Entry 4LF5 (X-ray diffraction, 3.75 A resolution); this record covers chains A and L of the 21 polymer chains in the assembly.

# Chain A
Molecule: 16S rRNA
From: Thermus thermophilus
Sequence (1522 nucleotides; numbered 0 to 1544 plus 20 insertion-coded residues; 43 numbers in that range are skipped by the numbering (no residue carries them; nothing is unmodelled there); the number before each row is that of its first residue; a row labelled like 190A-190L holds insertion residues (190A, then the next letters in order); numbering starts at 0):
     0 UUUGUUGGAGAGUUUGAUCCUGGCUCAGGGUGAACGCUGGCGGCGUGCCU
    50 AAGACAUGCAAGUCGUGCGGG
    73 CCGCGGGGUUUU
    88 ACUCCG
    95 UGGUC
   101 AGCGGCGGACGGGUGAGUAACGCGUGGGU
  129A G
   130 ACCUACCCGGAAGAGGGGGACAACCCGGGGAAACUCGGGCUAAUCCCCCA
   180 UGUGGACCCGC
190A-190L CCCUUGGGGUGU
   191 GUCCAAAGGGCUUU
   216 GCCCGCUUCCGGAUGGGCCCGCGUCCCAUCAGCUAGUUGGUGGGGUAAUG
   266 GCCCACCAAGGCGACGACGGGUAGCCGGUCUGAGAGGAUGGCCGGCCACA
   316 GGGGCACUGAGACACGGGCCCCACUCCUACGGGAGGCAGCAGUUAGGAAU
   366 CUUCCGCAAUGGGCGCAAGCCUGACGGAGCGACGCCGCUUGGAGGAAGAA
   416 GCCCUUCGGGGUGUAAACUCCUGAA
   442 CCCGGGACGAAACCCCCGACGA
   474 GGGGACUGACGGUACCGGG
   494 GUAAUAGCGCCGGCCAACUCCGUGCCAGCAGCCGCGGUAAUACGGAGGGC
   544 GCGAGCGUUACCCGGAUUCACUGGGCGUAAAGGGCGUGUAGGCGGCCUGG
   594 GGCGUCCCAUGUGAAAGACCACGGCUCAACCGUGGGGGAGCGUGGGAUAC
   644 GCUCAGGCUAGACGGUGGGAGAGGGUGGUGGAAUUCCCGGAGUAGCGGUG
   694 AAAUGCGCAGAUACCGGGAGGAACGCCGAUGGCGAAGGCAGCCACCUGGU
   744 CCACCCGUGACGCUGAGGCGCGAAAGCGUGGGGAGCAAACCGGAUUAGAU
   794 ACCCGGGUAGUCCACGCCCUAAACGAUGCGCGCUAGGUCUCUGGGUCU
   848 CCUGGGGGCCGAAGCUAACGCGUUAAGCGCGCCGCCUGGGGAGUACGGCC
   898 GCAAGGCUGAAACUCAAAGGAAUUGACGGGGGCCCGCACAAGCGGUGGAG
   948 CAUGUGGUUUAAUUCGAAGXAACGCGAAGAACCUUACCAGGCCUUGACAU
   998 GCUAGG
 1003A G
  1004 AACCCGGGUGAAAGCCUGGGGUGCCCC
1030A-1030D GCGA
  1031 GGGGAGCCCUAGCACAGGUGCUGCAUGGCCGUCGUCAGCUCGUGCCGUGA
  1081 GGUGUUGGGUUAAGUCCCGCAACGAGCGCAACCCCCGCCGUUAGUUGCCA
  1131 GCGGUUCGGCCGGGCACUCUAACGGGACUGCCCGCGAAA
  1171 GCGGGAGGAAGGAGGGGACGACGUCUGGUCAGCAUGGCCCUUACGGCCUG
  1221 GGCGACACACGUGCUACAAUGCCCACUACAAAGCGAUGCCACCCGGCAAC
  1271 GGGGAGCUAAUCGCAAAAAGGUGGGCCCAGUUCGGAUUGGGGUCUGCAAC
  1321 CCGACCCCAUGAAGCCGGAAUCGCUAGUAAUCGCGGAUCAG
 1361A C
  1362 CAUGCCGCGGUGAAUACGUUCCCGGGCCUUGUACACACXGCCXGUXACGC
  1412 CAUGGGAGCGGGCUCUACCCGAAGUCGCCGGG
  1446 AGCCUACGGG
  1459 CAGGCGCCGAGGGUAGGGCCCGUGACUGGGGCGAAGUCGUAACAAGGUAG
  1509 CUGUACCGGAAGGUGCGGCUGGAU
 1532A C
  1533 CA
  1536 CUCCUUUCU
Disordered / not traced: 0-4, 1532A, 1536-1538
Modified residues: PSU (pseudouridine-5'-monophosphate) at position 516, 7MG (7N-methyl-8-hydroguanosine-5'-monophosphate) at position 527, M2G (N2-dimethylguanosine-5'-monophosphate) at position 966, 5MC (5-methylcytidine-5'-monophosphate) at position 967, 2MG (2N-methylguanosine-5'-monophosphate) at position 1207, 5MC (5-methylcytidine-5'-monophosphate) at position 1400, 4OC (4n,o2'-methylcytidine-5'-monophosphate) at position 1402, 5MC (5-methylcytidine-5'-monophosphate) at position 1404, 5MC (5-methylcytidine-5'-monophosphate) at position 1407, UR3 (3-methyluridine-5'-monophoshate) at position 1498, PSU (pseudouridine-5'-monophosphate) at position 1540, PSU (pseudouridine-5'-monophosphate) at position 1541
Construct notes: conflict C1533 (A2157 in M26923.1), A1534 (C2158 in M26923.1)
Bound ions: Mg2+ site 1: U12, G22; Mg2+ site 2 near G21 (its only coordinating residue here); Mg2+ site 3: G61, U62, G105; Mg2+ site 4: C89, U90; Mg2+ site 5 near G107 (its only coordinating residue here); Mg2+ site 6: A116, G117, G289; Mg2+ site 7: C121, G124, U125, G236; Mg2+ site 8 near G183 (its only coordinating residue here); Mg2+ site 9 near A195 (its only coordinating residue here); Mg2+ site 10 near U264 (its only coordinating residue here); Mg2+ site 11: G266, C267, C268; Mg2+ site 12 near C280 (its only coordinating residue here); 6 more K+ sites not listed; 57 more Mg2+ sites not listed
Ligand contacts: hygromycin b (HYG): 5MC_1404, G1405, U1406, 5MC_1407, G1494, U1495, C1496, G1497, UR3_1498, C1543, U1544

# Chain L
Name: ribosomal protein S12
From: Thermus thermophilus
UniProt: F6DEQ7 (F6DEQ7_THETG); numbering as in UniProt (aligned over 1-135)
Amino-acid sequence (135 residues; numbered 1 to 135; the number before each row is that of its first residue):
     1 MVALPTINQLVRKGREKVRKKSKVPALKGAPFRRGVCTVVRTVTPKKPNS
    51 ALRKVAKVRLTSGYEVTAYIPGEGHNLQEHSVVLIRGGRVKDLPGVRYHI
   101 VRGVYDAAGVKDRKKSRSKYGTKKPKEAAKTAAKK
Disordered / not traced: 1-4, 130-135
Modified residues: Asp92 ((3s)-3-(methylsulfanyl)-l-aspartic acid; 0TD)
Bound ions: Mg2+: Pro48, Asn49 (shared with G529(A) of chain A)

# Chain A / chain L interface
Contacting residue pairs - 126 pairs, chain A then chain L:
  U24(A) - Lys23(L)  salt bridge to the phosphate
  A33(A) - Pro31(L)  sugar contact
  A33(A) - Phe32(L)  base contact
  C34(A) - Phe32(L)  sugar contact
  C34(A) - Val101(L)  sugar contact
  C34(A) - Val104(L)  phosphate contact
  G35(A) - Val104(L)  sugar contact
  G35(A) - Ser118(L)  hydrogen bond to the sugar
  G35(A) - Gly121(L)  sugar contact
  C36(A) - Arg117(L)  hydrogen bond to the sugar
  C36(A) - Ser118(L)  sugar contact
  C36(A) - Thr122(L)  sugar contact
  C36(A) - Lys123(L)  salt bridge to the phosphate
  C36(A) - Lys124(L)  phosphate contact
  U37(A) - Lys123(L)  phosphate contact
  U37(A) - Lys124(L)  hydrogen bond to the phosphate
  U49(A) - Lys28(L)  sugar contact
  C241(A) - Arg19(L)  hydrogen bond to the phosphate
  C242(A) - Glu16(L)  phosphate contact
  C242(A) - Arg19(L)  salt bridge to the phosphate
  G302(A) - Lys17(L)  salt bridge to the phosphate
  A303(A) - Lys17(L)  salt bridge to the phosphate
  G362(A) - Lys28(L)  hydrogen bond to the sugar
  G362(A) - Arg33(L)  phosphate contact
  G362(A) - Arg34(L)  salt bridge to the phosphate
  G362(A) - Thr61(L)  hydrogen bond to the phosphate
  A363(A) - Lys28(L)  hydrogen bond to the base
  A363(A) - Ala30(L)  base contact
  A363(A) - Pro31(L)  base contact
  A363(A) - Phe32(L)  sugar contact
  A363(A) - Arg33(L)  salt bridge to the phosphate
  A363(A) - Arg34(L)  salt bridge to the phosphate
  A363(A) - Thr61(L)  hydrogen bond to the phosphate
  A363(A) - Tyr105(L)  sugar contact
  A364(A) - Lys28(L)  base contact
  G500(A) - Lys124(L)  phosphate contact
  C501(A) - Arg117(L)  salt bridge to the phosphate
  C501(A) - Ser118(L)  hydrogen bond to the phosphate
  C501(A) - Lys124(L)  salt bridge to the phosphate
  G502(A) - Lys115(L)  phosphate contact
  G502(A) - Ser116(L)  phosphate contact
  G502(A) - Arg117(L)  hydrogen bond to the phosphate
  G502(A) - Ser118(L)  hydrogen bond to the phosphate
  G502(A) - Lys119(L)  hydrogen bond to the phosphate
  C503(A) - Ser116(L)  hydrogen bond to the phosphate
  C503(A) - Lys119(L)  salt bridge to the phosphate
  C518(A) - Ser50(L)  hydrogen bond to the phosphate
  C519(A) - Ser50(L)  hydrogen bond to the phosphate
  A520(A) - Ala51(L)  phosphate contact
  A520(A) - Leu52(L)  hydrogen bond to the phosphate
  A520(A) - Lys54(L)  salt bridge to the phosphate
  A520(A) - Glu73(L)  hydrogen bond to the sugar
  G521(A) - Ala51(L)  base contact
  G521(A) - Arg53(L)  hydrogen bond to the base
  G521(A) - Lys54(L)  salt bridge to the phosphate
  G521(A) - Gly72(L)  sugar contact
  G521(A) - Glu73(L)  phosphate contact
  C522(A) - Asn49(L)  base contact
  C522(A) - Arg53(L)  base contact
  C522(A) - Tyr69(L)  hydrogen bond to the phosphate
  C522(A) - Pro71(L)  phosphate contact
  C522(A) - Gly72(L)  hydrogen bond to the phosphate
  C522(A) - Asp92(L)  base contact
  C522(A) - Tyr120(L)  hydrogen bond to the phosphate
  A523(A) - Arg53(L)  base contact
  A523(A) - Val90(L)  base contact
  A523(A) - Asp92(L)  base contact
  A523(A) - Tyr120(L)  phosphate contact
  C525(A) - Arg89(L)  salt bridge to the phosphate
  C525(A) - Lys91(L)  phosphate contact
  C526(A) - Lys91(L)  salt bridge to the phosphate
  7MG_527(A) - Asn49(L)  hydrogen bond to the base
  C528(A) - Asn49(L)  hydrogen bond to the base
  G529(A) - Asn49(L)  base contact
  G529(A) - Ser50(L)  hydrogen bond to the base
  G529(A) - Ala51(L)  base contact
  G537(A) - Glu73(L)  sugar contact
  G537(A) - Arg113(L)  salt bridge to the phosphate
  G538(A) - Arg113(L)  salt bridge to the phosphate
  G538(A) - Lys114(L)  hydrogen bond to the phosphate
  G538(A) - Lys115(L)  hydrogen bond to the phosphate
  A539(A) - Lys114(L)  phosphate contact
  A539(A) - Lys115(L)  salt bridge to the phosphate
  G550(A) - Lys119(L)  sugar contact
  U551(A) - Arg86(L)  sugar contact
  U551(A) - Lys119(L)  sugar contact
  U552(A) - Pro31(L)  hydrogen bond to the sugar
  U552(A) - Arg86(L)  sugar contact
  U552(A) - Gly87(L)  hydrogen bond to the sugar
  A553(A) - Val24(L)  phosphate contact
  A553(A) - Gly29(L)  sugar contact
  A553(A) - Ala30(L)  sugar contact
  A553(A) - Pro31(L)  sugar contact
  A553(A) - Gly87(L)  phosphate contact
  A553(A) - Gly88(L)  phosphate contact
  C554(A) - Ser22(L)  hydrogen bond to the phosphate
  C555(A) - Lys20(L)  phosphate contact
  C562(A) - Arg15(L)  phosphate contact
  C562(A) - Glu16(L)  hydrogen bond to the sugar
  C562(A) - Lys17(L)  sugar contact
  A563(A) - Arg15(L)  base contact
  C564(A) - Leu10(L)  phosphate contact
  C564(A) - Arg15(L)  salt bridge to the phosphate
  G567(A) - Pro5(L)  base contact
  G567(A) - Arg15(L)  hydrogen bond to the base
  G568(A) - Pro5(L)  base contact
  G585(A) - Asn8(L)  sugar contact
  C879(A) - Asn8(L)  phosphate contact
  C880(A) - Thr6(L)  hydrogen bond to the phosphate
  C880(A) - Asn8(L)  hydrogen bond to the phosphate
  C880(A) - Gln9(L)  phosphate contact
  C880(A) - Arg12(L)  salt bridge to the phosphate
  G881(A) - Gln9(L)  hydrogen bond to the phosphate
  G881(A) - Arg12(L)  salt bridge to the phosphate
  C882(A) - Pro5(L)  base contact
  C882(A) - Lys13(L)  salt bridge to the phosphate
  C883(A) - Arg15(L)  base contact
  U884(A) - Arg15(L)  hydrogen bond to the base
  A909(A) - Lys21(L)  phosphate contact
  C910(A) - Arg97(L)  salt bridge to the phosphate
  U911(A) - Gly95(L)  phosphate contact
  U911(A) - Arg97(L)  salt bridge to the phosphate
  C912(A) - Lys46(L)  phosphate contact
  C912(A) - Pro94(L)  phosphate contact
  A913(A) - Lys91(L)  salt bridge to the phosphate
  A1413(A) - Lys57(L)  salt bridge to the phosphate
Also at the interface, not in a pair above, chain A (61 interface residues in all): A32, G524, A759, A908, A1492
Also at the interface, not in a pair above, chain L (66 interface residues in all): Val18, Lys47, Pro48, Gly74, Leu84

# Summary
61 residues of chain A face 66 of chain L across their interface, with 35 hydrogen bonds and 26 salt bridges.
Polar contacts include A363(A)-Lys28(L), G521(A)-Arg53(L) and 7MG_527(A)-Asn49(L). Bound to chain A:
hygromycin b. U12(A) and G22(A) coordinate Mg2+ site 1.
Chain A is 16S rRNA and chain L is ribosomal protein S12, both from Thermus thermophilus; the structure,
Crystal Structure of 30S ribosomal subunit from Thermus thermophilus, was determined by X-ray diffraction.
